PDB entry 7AIL | X-ray diffraction, 1.73 A resolution | chain A

# Chain A
Protein: Ribonucleoside-diphosphate reductase subunit beta
From: Aquifex aeolicus (strain VF5)
Notes: EC 1.17.4.1
Reference sequence: O67475 (RIR2_AQUAE); numbering as in UniProt; present here: 1-229, 576-696
Amino-acid sequence (350 residues; row label = number of the first residue in the row; note: 346 numbers in that range are skipped by the numbering (no residue carries them; nothing is unmodelled there)):
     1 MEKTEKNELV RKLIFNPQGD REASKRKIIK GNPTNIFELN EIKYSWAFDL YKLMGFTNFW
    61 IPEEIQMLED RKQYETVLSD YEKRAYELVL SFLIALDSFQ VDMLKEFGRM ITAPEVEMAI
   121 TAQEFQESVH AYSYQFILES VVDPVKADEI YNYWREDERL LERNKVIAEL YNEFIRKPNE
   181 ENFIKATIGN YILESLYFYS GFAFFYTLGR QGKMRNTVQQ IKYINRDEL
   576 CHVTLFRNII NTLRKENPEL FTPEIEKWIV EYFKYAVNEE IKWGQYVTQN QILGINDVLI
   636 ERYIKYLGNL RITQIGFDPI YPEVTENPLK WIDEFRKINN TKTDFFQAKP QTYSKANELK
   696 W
Unresolved in the structure: 1-7, 674-696
Swiss-Prot annotation at these positions:
  - active site: Tyr134
  - binding site (Fe cation): Asp97, Glu127, His130, Glu194, Glu228, His577
Bound ions: Fe2+: Glu127, Glu194, Glu228, His577
From the paper describing this entry:
  - Fe2+ coordination: Glu127, Glu194, Glu228, His577
  - conformationally variable residues (side-chain flip): Glu127, Glu194

# In short
The Fe2+ site is built by Glu127, Glu194, Glu228 and His577. UniProt lists active-site residue Tyr134 and 6 Fe
cation-binding residues. The paper reports Fe2+ coordination by Glu127, Glu194 and Glu228 among others;
conformational variability at Glu127 and Glu194.
Chain A is Ribonucleoside-diphosphate reductase subunit beta (Aquifex aeolicus (strain VF5)); the structure,
Ribonucleotide Reductase R2m protein from Aquifex aeolicus, was determined by X-ray diffraction together with
7Q3C and 7AIK from the same study.
